Entry 9MLO (X-ray diffraction, 2.64 A resolution); this record covers chains B and A.

[Chain B (and A)]
Name: Haloacid dehalogenase superfamily, subfamily IA, variant 3 with third motif having DD or ED
Source organism: Aquimarina spongiae
Notes: chain A of this document is another copy of the same molecule, construct and numbering; everything in this record applies to it too
UniProt: A0A1M6CXF0 (A0A1M6CXF0_9FLAO); residues 5-526 here correspond to UniProt positions 1-522 (UniProt number = residue number - 4)
Amino-acid sequence (526 residues; row label = number of the first residue in the row):
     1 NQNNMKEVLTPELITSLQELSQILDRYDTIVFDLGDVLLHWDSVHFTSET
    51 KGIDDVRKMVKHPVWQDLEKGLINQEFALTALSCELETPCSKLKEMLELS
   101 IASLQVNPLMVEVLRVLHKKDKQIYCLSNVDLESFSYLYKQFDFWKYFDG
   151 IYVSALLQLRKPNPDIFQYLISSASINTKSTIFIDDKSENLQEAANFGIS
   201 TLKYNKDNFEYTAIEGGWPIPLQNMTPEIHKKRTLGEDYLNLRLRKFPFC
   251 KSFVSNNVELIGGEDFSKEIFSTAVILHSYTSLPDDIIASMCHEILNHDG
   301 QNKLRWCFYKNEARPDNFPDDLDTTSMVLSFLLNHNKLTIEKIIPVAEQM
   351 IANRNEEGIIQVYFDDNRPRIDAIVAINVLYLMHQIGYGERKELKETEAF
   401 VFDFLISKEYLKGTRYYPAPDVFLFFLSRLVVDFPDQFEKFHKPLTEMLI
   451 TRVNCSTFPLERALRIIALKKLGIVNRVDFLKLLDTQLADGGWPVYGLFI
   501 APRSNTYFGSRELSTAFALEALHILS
Not modelled in the structure: 1-18, 214-225, 298-301 (chain A: 1-13, 214-225, 298-302)
Sequence notes: expression tag (1-4)
Residues lining bound ligands: A1BMF ((2E,6E)-3,7,11-trimethyldodeca-2,6,10-triene-1-thiol): Phe271, Phe308, Tyr309, Asp321, Asp323, Thr324, Val362, Tyr363, Val375, Tyr416, Tyr417, Phe499, Ile500, Ala501, Phe508
Reported in the primary citation:
  - binding site for phosphate ion: Arg370, Arg415, Tyr416
  - conformationally variable residues (order/disorder transition): Arg503
  - catalytic residues: Asp323
  - catalytic residues: Asp33, Ser128, Lys161, Asp185 to Asp186 (proposed by the authors, not directly observed)

[How chain B and chain A interact]
Contacting residue pairs - 40 pairs, chain B then chain A:
  His62(B) with Asp490(A)
  Pro63(B) with Ala489(A); Asp490(A)
  Val64(B) with Asp490(A)
  Asp67(B) with Leu488(A); Ala489(A), hydrogen bond (side chain-backbone)
  Ile73(B) with Leu488(A), hydrophobic
  Glu76(B) with Ile261(A)
  Phe77(B) with Pro494(A), hydrophobic
  Thr80(B) with Leu260(A); Ile261(A); Gly262(A); Val495(A)
  Ala81(B) with Leu488(A), hydrophobic
  Cys84(B) with Arg243(A); Phe253(A), hydrophobic
  Glu85(B) with Tyr239(A), hydrogen bond; Arg243(A); Asp490(A); Arg511(A), salt bridge
  Glu87(B) with Phe247(A)
  Tyr239(B) with Glu85(A), hydrogen bond
  Arg243(B) with Cys84(A), hydrogen bond; Glu85(A), salt bridge
  Phe247(B) with Glu87(A)
  Leu260(B) with Thr80(A)
  Ile261(B) with Glu76(A); Thr80(A)
  Gly262(B) with Thr80(A), hydrogen bond (backbone-side chain)
  Leu488(B) with Asp67(A); Ile73(A), hydrophobic
  Ala489(B) with Pro63(A); Asp67(A), hydrogen bond (backbone-side chain)
  Asp490(B) with His62(A); Pro63(A); Val64(A); Glu85(A)
  Pro494(B) with Phe77(A), hydrophobic
  Val495(B) with Thr80(A)
  Arg511(B) with Glu85(A), salt bridge
Also at the interface, not in a pair above, chain B (30 interface residues in all): Gln66, Ser83, Cys90, Phe253, Glu259, Glu512
Also at the interface, not in a pair above, chain A (29 interface residues in all): Gln66, Ala81, Cys90, Glu259, Gly263

[Overview]
Chain B and chain A form an interface of 30 and 29 residues respectively, with 6 hydrogen bonds and 3 salt
bridges. Polar contacts include Glu85(B)-Arg511(A), Arg243(B)-Glu85(A) and Asp67(B)-Ala489(A). Ligands of
chain B: compound A1BMF. From the paper: catalytic residues Asp323(B), Asp33(B) and Ser128(B) among others; a
binding site for phosphate ion at Arg370(B), Arg415(B) and Tyr416(B).
Both chains are Haloacid dehalogenase superfamily, subfamily IA, variant 3 with third motif having DD or ED
(Aquimarina spongiae). Entry 9MLO (Drimenol Synthase - Farnesyl Thiol Complex) was determined by X-ray
diffraction, deposited together with 9MHS.
